9GUU - chains A and F of the 24 polymer chains in the assembly; structure by electron microscopy, 2.50 A resolution.

== Chain A ==
Molecule: 16S ribosomal RNA
From: Escherichia coli K-12
Sequence (1541 nucleotides; row label = number of the first residue in the row):
     1 AAAUUGAAGAGUUUGAUCAUGGCUCAGAUUGAACGCUGGCGGCAGGCCUA
    51 ACACAUGCAAGUCGAACGGUAACAGGAAGAAGCUUGCUUCUUUGCUGACG
   101 AGUGGCGGACGGGUGAGUAAUGUCUGGGAAACUGCCUGAUGGAGGGGGAU
   151 AACUACUGGAAACGGUAGCUAAUACCGCAUAACGUCGCAAGACCAAAGAG
   201 GGGUACCUUCGGGCCUCUUGCCAUCGGAUGUGCCCAGAUGGGAUUAGCUA
   251 GUAGGUGGGGUAACGGCUCACCUAGGCGACGAUCCCUAGCUGGUCUGAGA
   301 GGAUGACCAGCCACACUGGAACUGAGACACGGUCCAGACUCCUACGGGAG
   351 GCAGCAGUGGGGAAUAUUGCACAAUGGGCGCAAGCCUGAUGCAGCCAUGC
   401 CGCGUGUAUGAAGAAGGCCUUCGGGUUGUAAAGUACUUUCAGCGGGGAGG
   451 AAGGGAGUAAAGUUAAUACCUUUGCUCAUUGACGUUACCCGCAGAAGAAG
   501 CACCGGCUAACUCCGUGCCAGCAGCCXCGGUAAUACGGAGGGUGCAAGCG
   551 UUAAUCGGAAUUACUGGGCGUAAAGCGCACGCAGGCGGUUUGUUAAGUCA
   601 GAUGUGAAAUCCCCGGGCUCAACCUGGGAACUGCAUCUGAUACUGGCAAG
   651 CUUGAGUCUCGUAGAGGGGGGUAGAAUUCCAGGUGUAGCGGUGAAAUGCG
   701 UAGAGAUCUGGAGGAAUACCGGUGGCGAAGGCGGCCCCCUGGACGAAGAC
   751 UGACGCUCAGGUGCGAAAGCGUGGGGAGCAAACAGGAUUAGAUACCCUGG
   801 UAGUCCACGCCGUAAACGAUGUCGACUUGGAGGUUGUGCCCUUGAGGCGU
   851 GGCUUCCGGAGCUAACGCGUUAAGUCGACCGCCUGGGGAGUACGGCCGCA
   901 AGGUUAAAACUCAAAUGAAUUGACGGGGGCCCGCACAAGCGGUGGAGCAU
   951 GUGGUUUAAUUCGAUGXAACGCGAAGAACCUUACCUGGUCUUGACAUCCA
  1001 CGGAAGUUUUCAGAGAUGAGAAUGUGCCUUCGGGAACCGUGAGACAGGUG
  1051 CUGCAUGGCUGUCGUCAGCUCGUGUUGUGAAAUGUUGGGUUAAGUCCCGC
  1101 AACGAGCGCAACCCUUAUCCUUUGUUGCCAGCGGUCCGGCCGGGAACUCA
  1151 AAGGAGACUGCCAGUGAUAAACUGGAGGAAGGUGGGGAUGACGUCAAGUC
  1201 AUCAUGGCCCUUACGACCAGGGCUACACACGUGCUACAAUGGCGCAUACA
  1251 AAGAGAAGCGACCUCGCGAGAGCAAGCGGACCUCAUAAAGUGCGUCGUAG
  1301 UCCGGAUUGGAGUCUGCAACUCGACUCCAUGAAGUCGGAAUCGCUAGUAA
  1351 UCGUGGAUCAGAAUGCCACGGUGAAUACGUUCCCGGGCCUUGUACACACC
  1401 GCCCGUXACACCAUGGGAGUGGGUUGCAAAAGAAGUAGGUAGCUUAACCU
  1451 UCGGGAGGGCGCUUACCACUUUGUGAUUCAUGACUGGGGUGAAGUCGUAA
  1501 CAAGGUAACCGUAGGGGAACCUGCGGUUGGAUCACCUCCUU
Unresolved in the structure: 1492-1493
Modified / non-standard residues: PSU (pseudouridine-5'-monophosphate) at position 516, G7M (N7-methyl-guanosine-5'-monophosphate) at position 527, 2MG (2N-methylguanosine-5'-monophosphate) at position 966, 5MC (5-methylcytidine-5'-monophosphate) at position 967, 2MG (2N-methylguanosine-5'-monophosphate) at position 1207, 4OC (4n,o2'-methylcytidine-5'-monophosphate) at position 1402, 5MC (5-methylcytidine-5'-monophosphate) at position 1407, UR3 (3-methyluridine-5'-monophoshate) at position 1498, 2MG (2N-methylguanosine-5'-monophosphate) at position 1516, MA6 (6N-dimethyladenosine-5'-monophoshate) at position 1518, MA6 (6N-dimethyladenosine-5'-monophoshate) at position 1519
Metal / ion sites: Mg2+ site 1 near G21 (its only coordinating residue here); Mg2+ site 2: C48, U49, G115; Mg2+ site 3 near A53 (its only coordinating residue here); Mg2+ site 4: A59, U387; Mg2+ site 5: U62, G105; Mg2+ site 6 near G100 (its only coordinating residue here); Mg2+ site 7 near G107 (its only coordinating residue here); Mg2+ site 8: A109, G331; Mg2+ site 9 near G111 (its only coordinating residue here); Mg2+ site 10: G115, G289; Mg2+ site 11: A116, G117, G289; Mg2+ site 12 near G145 (its only coordinating residue here); 61 more Mg2+ sites not listed

== Chain F ==
Protein: 30S ribosomal protein S5
From: Escherichia coli K-12
UniProtKB: P0A7W1 (RS5_ECOLI); residues 10-165 here = UniProt positions 10-165
Amino-acid sequence (156 residues; each row starts with the number of its first residue):
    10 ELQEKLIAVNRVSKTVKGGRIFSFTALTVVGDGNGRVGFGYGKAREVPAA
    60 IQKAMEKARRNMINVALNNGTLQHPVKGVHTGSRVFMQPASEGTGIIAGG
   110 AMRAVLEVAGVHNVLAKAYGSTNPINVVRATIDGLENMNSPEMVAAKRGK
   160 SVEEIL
Curated features (UniProtKB/Swiss-Prot):
  - natural variant: Arg20 (R20L: In strain: SPCR9), Val21 (V21E: In strain: SPCR7), Ser22 (S22P: In strain: SPCR13 and SPCR15), Gly104 (G104R: In strain: N-660), Arg112 (R112G: In strain: NEA-314; R112L: In strain: N-421 and D-1023; R112S: In strain: NEA-319), Glu151 (E151S: In strain: B)
  - mutagenesis: Arg20 to Arg29 (No effect on mRNA unwinding ability of the ribosome)

== Chain A / chain F interface ==
Residue-residue contacts (68):
  U5(A) - Ser100(F)  hydrogen bond to the base
  U5(A) - Thr103(F)  base contact
  G6(A) - Gln97(F)  base contact
  G6(A) - Ser100(F)  hydrogen bond to the base
  G6(A) - Thr103(F)  base contact
  G6(A) - Leu124(F)  base contact
  A7(A) - Phe95(F)  base contact
  A7(A) - Gln97(F)  base contact
  A7(A) - Leu124(F)  phosphate contact
  A7(A) - Ala125(F)  hydrogen bond to the sugar
  A7(A) - Tyr128(F)  base contact
  A8(A) - Ile106(F)  base contact
  A8(A) - Ala107(F)  sugar contact
  A8(A) - Gly108(F)  hydrogen bond to the sugar
  A8(A) - Arg112(F)  base contact
  A8(A) - Ala125(F)  sugar contact
  G9(A) - Gly108(F)  phosphate contact
  G9(A) - Lys126(F)  salt bridge to the phosphate
  G9(A) - Ala127(F)  hydrogen bond to the phosphate
  A10(A) - Thr131(F)  hydrogen bond to the phosphate
  G15(A) - Ser22(F)  hydrogen bond to the sugar
  G15(A) - Lys23(F)  base contact
  G15(A) - Thr24(F)  hydrogen bond to the base
  G15(A) - Arg29(F)  sugar contact
  A16(A) - Arg20(F)  phosphate contact
  A16(A) - Val21(F)  sugar contact
  A16(A) - Ser22(F)  sugar contact
  U17(A) - Asn19(F)  hydrogen bond to the phosphate
  C18(A) - Asn132(F)  hydrogen bond to the phosphate
  C18(A) - Asn135(F)  hydrogen bond to the phosphate
  A19(A) - Ser130(F)  hydrogen bond to the phosphate
  A19(A) - Asn132(F)  phosphate contact
  A19(A) - Asn135(F)  hydrogen bond to the phosphate
  U20(A) - Ser130(F)  phosphate contact
  G558(A) - Lys126(F)  phosphate contact
  A559(A) - Lys126(F)  salt bridge to the phosphate
  A560(A) - Tyr128(F)  stacking on the base
  A864(A) - Thr90(F)  sugar contact
  U921(A) - Lys23(F)  hydrogen bond to the sugar
  U921(A) - Thr24(F)  hydrogen bond to the sugar
  G922(A) - Thr24(F)  sugar contact
  G922(A) - Val25(F)  sugar contact
  G922(A) - Lys26(F)  sugar contact
  A923(A) - Lys26(F)  phosphate contact
  G1072(A) - Lys62(F)  salt bridge to the phosphate
  U1073(A) - Lys62(F)  salt bridge to the phosphate
  U1078(A) - His89(F)  sugar contact
  U1078(A) - Thr90(F)  sugar contact
  U1078(A) - Ile134(F)  sugar contact
  U1078(A) - Asn135(F)  hydrogen bond to the sugar
  U1078(A) - Arg138(F)  hydrogen bond to the phosphate
  G1079(A) - Tyr50(F)  hydrogen bond to the phosphate
  G1079(A) - Arg138(F)  salt bridge to the phosphate
  A1080(A) - Val21(F)  phosphate contact
  A1080(A) - Ser22(F)  hydrogen bond to the sugar
  A1080(A) - Thr34(F)  phosphate contact
  A1080(A) - Tyr50(F)  hydrogen bond to the phosphate
  A1080(A) - Lys52(F)  phosphate contact
  A1081(A) - Val21(F)  phosphate contact
  A1081(A) - Ser22(F)  phosphate contact
  A1081(A) - Lys23(F)  phosphate contact
  A1081(A) - Ser32(F)  phosphate contact
  A1081(A) - Lys52(F)  salt bridge to the phosphate
  A1082(A) - Lys23(F)  salt bridge to the phosphate
  A1396(A) - Thr24(F)  base contact
  C1397(A) - Arg29(F)  salt bridge to the phosphate
  A1398(A) - Lys26(F)  base contact
  A1398(A) - Gly27(F)  base contact
Also at the interface, not in a pair above, chain A (32 interface residues in all): A298, C1071, G1074
Also at the interface, not in a pair above, chain F (42 interface residues in all): Arg54, Glu65, Arg69, Gly91, Ala99, Gly129

== Overview ==
32 residues of chain A face 42 of chain F across their interface, with 20 hydrogen bonds, 8 salt bridges and 1
aromatic stacking contact. Among the polar pairs are U5(A)-Ser100(F), G6(A)-Ser100(F) and G15(A)-Thr24(F).
From UniProt: 10 mutagenesis sites on chain F.
Here chain A is 16S ribosomal RNA and chain F is 30S ribosomal protein S5, both from Escherichia coli K-12.
Entry 9GUU (30S mRNA delivery complex (consensus)) was determined by electron microscopy, deposited together
with 9GUP, 9GUQ, 9GUR, 9GUS, 9GUT, 9GUV, 9GUW and 9GUX.
